PDB entry 5L5D | X-ray diffraction, 2.80 A resolution | chains L and V of the 28 polymer chains in the assembly

# Chain L
Name: Proteasome subunit beta type-6, Proteasome subunit beta type-1
Source organism: Saccharomyces cerevisiae (strain ATCC 204508 / S288c)
Notes: EC 3.4.25.1
UniProtKB: chimeric construct of P23724, P20618: residues 1-96 from P23724 (PSB6_YEAST) positions 20-115 (UniProt number = residue number + 19); residues 97-111 from P20618 positions 124-138 (UniProt number = residue number + 27); residues 112-117 from P23724 (PSB6_YEAST) positions 131-136 (UniProt number = residue number + 19); residues 118-133 from P20618 positions 145-160 (UniProt number = residue number + 27); residues 134-222 from P23724 (PSB6_YEAST) positions 153-241 (UniProt number = residue number + 19)
Chain sequence (222 residues; row label = number of the first residue in the row):
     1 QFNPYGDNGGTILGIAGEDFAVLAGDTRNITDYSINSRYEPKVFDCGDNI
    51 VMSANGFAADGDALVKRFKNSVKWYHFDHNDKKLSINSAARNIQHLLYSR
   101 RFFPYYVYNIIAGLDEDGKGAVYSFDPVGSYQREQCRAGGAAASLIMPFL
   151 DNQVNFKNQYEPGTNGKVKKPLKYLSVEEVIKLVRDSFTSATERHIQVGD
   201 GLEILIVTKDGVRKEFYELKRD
Ion coordination: Mg2+: Asp222 (shared with Ile163(V), Asp166(V) of chain V)
Small-molecule neighbours: 04C (1,2,4-trideoxy-4-methyl-2-{[N-(morpholin-4-ylacetyl)-L-alanyl-O-methyl-L-tyrosyl]amino}-1-phenyl-D-xylitol): Tyr106, Tyr108, Asp126, Pro127, Val128
Curated features (UniProtKB/Swiss-Prot):
  - modified residue: Tyr123 (Phosphotyrosine)

# Chain V
Name: Proteasome subunit beta type-2
Source organism: Saccharomyces cerevisiae (strain ATCC 204508 / S288c)
Notes: EC 3.4.25.1
UniProtKB: P25043 (PSB2_YEAST); residues 1-232 here correspond to UniProt positions 30-261 (UniProt number = residue number + 29)
Chain sequence (232 residues; numbered 1 to 232; the number before each row is that of its first residue):
     1 TTIVGVKFNNGVVIAADTRSTQGPIVADKNCAKLHRISPKIWCAGAGTAA
    51 DTEAVTQLIGSNIELHSLYTSREPRVVSALQMLKQHLFKYQGHIGAYLIV
   101 AGVDPTGSHLFSIHAHGSTDVGYYLSLGSGSLAAMAVLESHWKQDLTKEE
   151 AIKLASDAIQAGIWNDLGSGSNVDVCVMEIGKDAEYLRNYLTPNVREEKQ
   201 KSYKFPRGTTAVLKESIVNICDIQEEQVDITA
Disordered / not traced: 227-232
Covalently attached groups: compound 04C linked to Thr1
Ion coordination: Mg2+: Ile163, Asp166 (shared with Asp222(L) of chain L)
Small-molecule neighbours: 04C (1,2,4-trideoxy-4-methyl-2-{[N-(morpholin-4-ylacetyl)-L-alanyl-O-methyl-L-tyrosyl]amino}-1-phenyl-D-xylitol): Arg19, Ser20, Thr21, Gln22, Cys31, Lys33, His35, Gly45, Ala46, Gly47, Thr48, Ala49, Thr52, Glu53, Ser129, Gly168
Curated features (UniProtKB/Swiss-Prot):
  - active site: Thr1 (Nucleophile)

# Chain L / chain V interface
Contacting residue pairs (61; chain L residue first):
  Arg28(L) - Leu167(V)
  Ile30(L) - Leu167(V)  hydrophobic
  Asp32(L) - Leu167(V)
  Tyr33(L) - Asn165(V)
  Tyr33(L) - Asp166(V)
  Tyr33(L) - Leu167(V)  hydrogen bond (backbone-backbone)
  Tyr33(L) - Gly168(V)
  Ile35(L) - Trp164(V)
  Ile35(L) - Leu167(V)  hydrophobic
  Arg38(L) - Trp164(V)  hydrogen bond (side chain-backbone)
  Arg38(L) - Asn165(V)
  Phe149(L) - Tyr203(V)
  Asn152(L) - Phe205(V)
  Gln153(L) - Tyr203(V)
  Gln153(L) - Phe205(V)
  Asn158(L) - Thr209(V)
  Gln159(L) - Phe205(V)
  Gln159(L) - Thr209(V)
  Tyr160(L) - Thr209(V)  hydrogen bond (backbone-backbone)
  Tyr160(L) - Ala211(V)  hydrophobic
  Pro162(L) - Pro206(V)  hydrophobic
  Pro162(L) - Arg207(V)
  Pro162(L) - Gly208(V)
  Asn165(L) - Thr210(V)
  Asn165(L) - Val212(V)
  Gly166(L) - Ala211(V)
  Glu179(L) - Lys201(V)
  Lys182(L) - Gln200(V)
  Leu183(L) - Tyr203(V)
  Arg185(L) - Glu197(V)  salt bridge
  Arg185(L) - Gln200(V)  hydrogen bond
  Asp186(L) - Lys199(V)
  Asp186(L) - Gln200(V)  hydrogen bond (side chain-backbone)
  Asp186(L) - Lys201(V)  hydrogen bond (side chain-backbone)
  Asp186(L) - Tyr203(V)  hydrogen bond
  Thr189(L) - Arg196(V)
  Ser190(L) - Arg196(V)
  Glu193(L) - Val26(V)
  Glu193(L) - Lys29(V)  salt bridge
  Glu193(L) - Arg196(V)
  Arg194(L) - Pro24(V)
  Arg194(L) - Ile25(V)
  Arg194(L) - Val26(V)  hydrogen bond (backbone-backbone)
  Arg194(L) - Ala27(V)  hydrogen bond (side chain-backbone)
  Arg194(L) - Lys29(V)
  His195(L) - Pro24(V)
  His195(L) - Ile25(V)
  Ile196(L) - Arg19(V)
  Ile196(L) - Pro24(V)  hydrogen bond (backbone-backbone)
  Ile196(L) - Val26(V)  hydrophobic
  Ile196(L) - Leu167(V)
  Lys220(L) - Asn194(V)  hydrogen bond (side chain-backbone)
  Arg221(L) - Trp164(V)
  Asp222(L) - Arg19(V)  salt bridge
  Asp222(L) - Ile163(V)
  Asp222(L) - Trp164(V)
  Asp222(L) - Asp166(V)
  Asp222(L) - Ser169(V)
  Asp222(L) - Gly170(V)
  Asp222(L) - Ser171(V)  hydrogen bond (side chain-backbone)
  Asp222(L) - Asn194(V)
Interface residues without a listed pair, chain L (33 interface residues in all): Ser34, Leu145, Glu161, Glu218
Interface residues without a listed pair, chain V (34 interface residues in all): Thr21, Gly23, Asp28, Val195

# Overview
The interface between chain L and chain V involves 33 residues on one side and 34 on the other, with 12
hydrogen bonds and 3 salt bridges. Polar contacts include Arg185(L)-Glu197(V), Glu193(L)-Lys29(V) and
Asp222(L)-Arg19(V). Ligands of chain L: compound 04C.
Chain L is Proteasome subunit beta type-6, Proteasome subunit beta type-1 and chain V is Proteasome subunit
beta type-2, both from Saccharomyces cerevisiae (strain ATCC 204508 / S288c); the structure, Yeast 20S
proteasome with human beta5i (1-138) and human beta6 (97-111; 118-133) in complex with ONX ..., was determined
by X-ray diffraction (same publication as 5L52, 5L54, 5L55, 5L5A, 5L5B, 5L5E and 30 further entries).
